PDB entry 3WZT | X-ray diffraction, 3.40 A resolution | chain A

# Chain A
Name: UDP-glucose-glycoprotein glucosyltransferase-like protein
From: Chaetomium thermophilum var. thermophilum DSM 1495
Notes: fragment: Trx3 domain
Reference sequence: G0SB58 (G0SB58_CHATD); residues 671-831 here = UniProt positions 671-831
Sequence (163 residues; each row starts with the number of its first residue):
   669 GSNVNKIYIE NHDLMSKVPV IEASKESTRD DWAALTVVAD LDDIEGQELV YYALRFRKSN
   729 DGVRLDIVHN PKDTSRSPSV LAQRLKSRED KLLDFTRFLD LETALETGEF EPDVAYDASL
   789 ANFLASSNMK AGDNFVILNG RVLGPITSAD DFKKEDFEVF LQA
Disordered / not traced: 669-672, 816-818, 831
Modified positions: Mse-683 (selenomethionine; parent Met); Mse-797 (selenomethionine; parent Met)
Construct notes: expression tag (669-670)
From the paper describing this entry:
  - conformationally variable residues (order/disorder transition): Ser-816 to Asp-818

# In short
From the paper: conformational variability at Ser-816.
Chain A is UDP-glucose-glycoprotein glucosyltransferase-like protein (Chaetomium thermophilum var.
thermophilum DSM 1495); the structure, Crystal structure of Trx3 domain of UGGT (detergent-unbound form), was
determined by X-ray diffraction together with 3WZS from the same study.
